2RKY - chains A and D; structure by X-ray diffraction, 1.80 A resolution.

Chain A:
Name: Fibronectin
Organism: Homo sapiens
Reference sequence: P02751 (FINC_HUMAN); residues 152-244 here correspond to UniProt positions 183-275 (UniProt number = residue number + 31)
Sequence (93 residues; each row starts with the number of its first residue):
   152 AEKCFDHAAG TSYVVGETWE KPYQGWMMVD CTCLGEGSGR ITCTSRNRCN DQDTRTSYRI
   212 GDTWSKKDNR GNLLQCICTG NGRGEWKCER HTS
Disordered / not traced: 242-244
Disulfides: Cys-155/Cys-184, Cys-182/Cys-194, Cys-200/Cys-229, Cys-227/Cys-239

Chain D:
Name: Fibronectin-binding protein
Reference sequence: P14738 (FNBA_STAA8); numbering as in UniProt (aligned over 508-530)
Sequence (23 residues; numbered 508 to 530; the number before each row is that of its first residue):
   508 NEKNGPIIQN NKFEYKEDTI KET
Disordered / not traced: 508-509, 529-530
Curated features (UniProtKB/Swiss-Prot):
  - mutagenesis: Lys-510 to Asn-511 (No change in elastin binding. Impairs fibrinogen binding)

Chain A / chain D interface:
Residue-residue contacts (56; chain A residue first):
  Lys-154(A) with Ile-527(D)
  Cys-155(A) with Thr-526(D)
  Phe-156(A) with Thr-526(D), hydrogen bond (backbone-side chain); Ile-527(D), hydrophobic
  His-158(A) with Thr-526(D), hydrogen bond (side chain-backbone)
  Tyr-174(A) with Phe-520(D), hydrophobic; Tyr-522(D)
  Met-178(A) with Asn-518(D); Phe-520(D), hydrophobic
  Val-180(A) with Phe-520(D), hydrophobic; Tyr-522(D)
  Leu-185(A) with Lys-523(D)
  Ser-189(A) with Asp-525(D), hydrogen bond; Thr-526(D), hydrogen bond (backbone-backbone); Ile-527(D), hydrogen bond (backbone-backbone)
  Gly-190(A) with Glu-524(D); Thr-526(D), hydrogen bond (backbone-side chain); Ile-527(D)
  Arg-191(A) with Lys-523(D); Glu-524(D); Asp-525(D), salt bridge
  Ile-192(A) with Tyr-522(D); Lys-523(D); Glu-524(D), hydrogen bond (backbone-backbone); Thr-526(D)
  Thr-193(A) with Tyr-522(D); Lys-523(D)
  Cys-194(A) with Glu-521(D); Tyr-522(D), hydrogen bond (backbone-backbone)
  Thr-195(A) with Phe-520(D), hydrogen bond (side chain-backbone); Glu-521(D), hydrogen bond
  Ser-196(A) with Asn-518(D), hydrogen bond (side chain-backbone); Lys-519(D); Phe-520(D), hydrogen bond (backbone-backbone)
  Arg-197(A) with Glu-521(D), salt bridge
  Asn-201(A) with Asn-518(D), hydrogen bond (backbone-side chain)
  Lys-217(A) with Gln-516(D), hydrogen bond
  Leu-225(A) with Ile-514(D), hydrophobic
  Arg-234(A) with Asn-517(D), hydrogen bond (backbone-side chain); Lys-519(D)
  Gly-235(A) with Asn-517(D); Asn-518(D), hydrogen bond (backbone-backbone)
  Glu-236(A) with Ile-515(D); Gln-516(D); Asn-517(D), hydrogen bond
  Trp-237(A) with Ile-514(D); Ile-515(D); Gln-516(D), hydrogen bond; Asn-518(D)
  Lys-238(A) with Ile-514(D); Ile-515(D)
  Cys-239(A) with Pro-513(D); Ile-514(D), hydrogen bond (backbone-backbone)
  Glu-240(A) with Pro-513(D)
  Arg-241(A) with Asn-511(D); Ile-514(D)
Interface residues without a listed pair, chain A (33 interface residues in all): Glu-153, Lys-172, Cys-182, Asp-202, Gly-233
Interface residues without a listed pair, chain D (17 interface residues in all): Gly-512

Overview:
The interface between chain A and chain D involves 33 residues on one side and 17 on the other, with 19
hydrogen bonds and 2 salt bridges. Polar contacts include Arg-191(A)/Asp-525(D), Arg-197(A)/Glu-521(D) and
Phe-156(A)/Thr-526(D). Curated annotation (UniProt) lists 2 mutagenesis sites on chain D.
Here chain A is Fibronectin (Homo sapiens) and chain D is Fibronectin-binding protein. Entry 2RKY (Crystal
structure of the fourth and fifth fibronectin F1 modules in complex with a fragment of ...) was determined by
X-ray diffraction (same publication as 2RKZ, 2RL0 and 3CAL).
